PDB entry 7C9W | electron microscopy, 3.60 A resolution | chains A and E of the 5 polymer chains in the assembly

# Chain A
Protein: VP1
Organism: Echovirus E30
Chain sequence (292 residues; row label = number of the first residue in the row):
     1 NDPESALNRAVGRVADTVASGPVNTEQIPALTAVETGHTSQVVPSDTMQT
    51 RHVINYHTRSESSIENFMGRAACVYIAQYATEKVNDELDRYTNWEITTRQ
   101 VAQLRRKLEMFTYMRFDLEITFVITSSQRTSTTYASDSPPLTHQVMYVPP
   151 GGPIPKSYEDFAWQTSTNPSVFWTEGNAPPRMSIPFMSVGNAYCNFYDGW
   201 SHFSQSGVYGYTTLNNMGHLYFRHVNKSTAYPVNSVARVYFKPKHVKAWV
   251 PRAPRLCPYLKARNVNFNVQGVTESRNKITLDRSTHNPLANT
Not modelled in the structure: 1-8, 285-292
Small-molecule neighbours: sphingosine (SPH): Ile96, Thr98, Arg99, Leu108, Phe116, Leu118, Ile120, Val145, Tyr147, Pro169, Ser170, Val171, Met182, Ile184, Tyr193, Cys194, Asn195, Tyr211, Asn215, Met217, Leu220, Phe241

# Chain E
Protein: Complement decay-accelerating factor
Organism: Homo sapiens
UniProt: P08174 (DAF_HUMAN); residues 62-253 here correspond to UniProt positions 94-285 (UniProt number = residue number + 32)
Chain sequence (192 residues; numbered 62 to 253; the number before each row is that of its first residue):
    62 CNRSCEVPTRLNSASLKQPYITQNYFPVGTVVEYECRPGYRREPSLSPKL
   112 TCLQNLKWSTAVEFCKKKSCPNPGEIRNGQIDVPGGILFGATISFSCNTG
   162 YKLFGSTSSFCLISGSSVQWSDPLPECREIYCPAPPQIDNGIIQGERDHY
   212 GYRQSVTYACNKGFTMIGEHSIYCTVNNDEGEWSGPPPECRG
Swiss-Prot annotation at these positions:
  - glycosylation: Asn63 (N-linked (GlcNAc...) asparagine)
Disulfides: Cys66-Cys113, Cys97-Cys126, Cys131-Cys172, Cys158-Cys188, Cys193-Cys235, Cys221-Cys251

# How chain A and chain E interact
Residue-residue contacts (7):
  Trp200(A) - Gln141(E)
  His202(A) - Val144(E)  hydrogen bond (side chain-backbone)
  Gln205(A) - Gln141(E)
  Ser206(A) - Gln141(E)
  Ser206(A) - Ile142(E)  hydrogen bond (side chain-backbone)
  Ser206(A) - Asp143(E)
  Gly207(A) - Asp143(E)  hydrogen bond (backbone-side chain)

# Summary
5 residues of chain A and 4 residues of chain E are in contact, with 3 hydrogen bonds. Among the polar pairs
are His202(A)-Val144(E), Ser206(A)-Ile142(E) and Gly207(A)-Asp143(E). Chain A binds sphingosine.
Here chain A is VP1 (Echovirus E30) and chain E is Complement decay-accelerating factor (Homo sapiens). Entry
7C9W (E30 F-particle in complex with CD55) was determined by electron microscopy, deposited together with
7C9S, 7C9T, 7C9U, 7C9V, 7C9X, 7C9Y and 7C9Z.
